Entry 7SK9 (electron microscopy, 3.70 A resolution); this record covers chains A and F of the 3 polymer chains in the assembly.

Chain A:
Molecule: Atypical chemokine receptor 3
From: Homo sapiens
Reference sequence: P25106 (ACKR3_HUMAN); residue numbers follow UniProt; this construct covers 2-362
Chain sequence (393 residues; row label = number of the first residue in the row; numbers below 1 keep their minus sign (Gly-1 is residue -1)):
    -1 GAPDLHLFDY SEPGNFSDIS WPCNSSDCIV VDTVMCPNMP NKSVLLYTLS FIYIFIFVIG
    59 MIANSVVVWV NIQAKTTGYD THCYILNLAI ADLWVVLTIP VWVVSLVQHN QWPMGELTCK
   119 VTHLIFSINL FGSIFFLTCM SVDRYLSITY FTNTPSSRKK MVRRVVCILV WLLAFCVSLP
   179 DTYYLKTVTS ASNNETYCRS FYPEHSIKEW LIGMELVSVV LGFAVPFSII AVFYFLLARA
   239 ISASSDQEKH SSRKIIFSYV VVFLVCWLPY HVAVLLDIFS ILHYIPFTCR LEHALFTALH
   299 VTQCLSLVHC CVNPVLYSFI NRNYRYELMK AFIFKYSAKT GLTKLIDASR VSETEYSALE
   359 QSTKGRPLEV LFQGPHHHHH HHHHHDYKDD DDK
Unresolved in the structure: -1 to 39, 187-194, 330-391
Construct notes: cloning artifact (-1 to 1); expression tag (363-391)
Curated features (UniProtKB/Swiss-Prot):
  - region: Tyr324 to Lys362 (C-terminal cytoplasmic tail)
  - modified residue (Phosphoserine): Ser347, Ser350, Ser355
  - glycosylation (N-linked (GlcNAc...) asparagine): Asn13, Asn22, Asn39
Cystine bridges: Cys117-Cys196
Small-molecule neighbours: GJ9 ((1R)-4-[7-(3-carboxypropoxy)-6-methylquinolin-8-yl]-1-{[2-(4-hydroxypiperidin-1-yl)-1,3-thiazol-4-yl]methyl}-1,4-diazepan-1-ium): Tyr51, Trp100, Ser103, Leu104, Asn108, His121, Phe124, Ser125, Leu128, Phe129, Ile132, Ser216, Gly220, Trp265, Tyr268, His269, His298, Gln301, Ser304, Leu305
Reported in the primary citation:
  - binding site for GJ9: His269
  - conformationally variable residues (helix shift, side-chain flip): His121, Met212 to Leu219, Gln301
  - mutagenesis - W100A, F124A, D179A, R197A, E213A, D275A, Y315A: decreased signaling (citing earlier work)
  - mutagenesis - Y268A, Q301A: decreased signaling
  - specificity-determining residues: Ser216, Leu305 (proposed by the authors, not directly observed)
  - mutagenesis - Y268A, Q301A: increased signaling (constitutive activity)
  - mutagenesis - Y257L: decreased signaling in response to constitutive

Chain F:
Molecule: CID24 Fab heavy chain
From: Homo sapiens
Notes: antibody fragment or engineered binder
Chain sequence (238 residues; each row starts with the number of its first residue):
     1 EISEVQLVES GGGLVQPGGS LRLSCAASGF NISSSSIHWV RQAPGKGLEW VASISPSYGY
    61 TSYADSVKGR FTISADTSKN TAYLQMNSLR AEDTAVYYCA RVSYWDWTWG WSKYEGMDYW
   121 GQGTLVTVSS ASTKGPSVFP LAPSSKSTSG GTAALGCLVK DYFPEPVTVS WNSGALTSGV
   181 HTFPAVLQSS GLYSLSSVVT VPSSSLGTQT YICNVNHKPS NTKVDKKVEP KSCDKTHT
Unresolved in the structure: 1-4, 147-150, 231-238
Cystine bridges: Cys25-Cys99, Cys157-Cys213

How chain A and chain F interact:
Contacting residue pairs - 54 pairs, chain A then chain F:
  Val68(A) - Trp111(F)  hydrophobic
  Asn69(A) - Trp111(F)
  Gly76(A) - Tyr114(F)
  Tyr77(A) - Ser112(F)
  Tyr77(A) - Lys113(F)
  Tyr77(A) - Tyr114(F)
  Asp78(A) - Ser112(F)  hydrogen bond (backbone-backbone)
  Asp78(A) - Tyr114(F)
  Thr79(A) - Trp111(F)
  His80(A) - Trp109(F)
  His80(A) - Gly110(F)
  Ile83(A) - Trp109(F)  hydrophobic
  Ile83(A) - Gly110(F)
  Met138(A) - Trp109(F)  hydrophobic
  Asp141(A) - Trp109(F)  hydrogen bond
  Arg142(A) - Asp106(F)  salt bridge
  Arg142(A) - Trp109(F)
  Tyr143(A) - Tyr58(F)
  Ser145(A) - Tyr104(F)  hydrogen bond
  Ser145(A) - Trp109(F)
  Ile146(A) - Ser33(F)
  Ile146(A) - Tyr104(F)  hydrophobic
  Thr147(A) - Ser55(F)  hydrogen bond (backbone-side chain)
  Thr147(A) - Ser57(F)  hydrogen bond (backbone-side chain)
  Thr147(A) - Tyr58(F)
  Tyr148(A) - Tyr58(F)  hydrophobic
  Thr150(A) - Ser36(F)
  Thr150(A) - Ser55(F)  hydrogen bond
  Asn151(A) - Ser36(F)
  Asn151(A) - Ser53(F)  hydrogen bond
  Asn151(A) - Ile54(F)
  Asn151(A) - Ser55(F)
  Asn151(A) - Tyr60(F)  hydrogen bond (side chain-backbone)
  Thr152(A) - Tyr60(F)
  Ser154(A) - Tyr114(F)
  Lys158(A) - Tyr114(F)
  Ile239(A) - Asp106(F)
  Ser242(A) - Asn31(F)
  Asp244(A) - Trp105(F)
  Gln245(A) - Tyr104(F)  hydrogen bond (side chain-backbone)
  Gln245(A) - Trp105(F)
  Gln245(A) - Asp106(F)  hydrogen bond (side chain-backbone)
  His248(A) - Trp107(F)
  Ser249(A) - Trp107(F)  hydrogen bond (side chain-backbone)
  Ser316(A) - Trp111(F)
  Asn319(A) - Trp107(F)
  Asn319(A) - Thr108(F)
  Asn319(A) - Gly110(F)
  Asn319(A) - Trp111(F)
  Arg320(A) - Trp107(F)
  Asn321(A) - Trp107(F)
  Asn321(A) - Thr108(F)
  Asn321(A) - Trp111(F)
  Tyr322(A) - Trp111(F)  hydrophobic
Other interface residues (no listed pair), chain A (37 interface residues in all): Val65, Pro153, Leu235, Ala241, Ser243
Other interface residues (no listed pair), chain F (24 interface residues in all): Gly29, Phe30, Ser34, His38

Summary:
Chain A and chain F form an interface of 37 and 24 residues respectively; the contacts include 11 hydrogen
bonds and 1 salt bridge. Among the polar pairs are Arg142(A)-Asp106(F), Asp141(A)-Trp109(F) and
Ser145(A)-Tyr104(F). The paper reports a binding site for GJ9 at His269(A); W100A, F124A and D179A of chain A,
among others, reduce signaling; 10 substitutions were tested in all.
Here chain A is Atypical chemokine receptor 3 and chain F is CID24 Fab heavy chain, both from Homo sapiens.
Entry 7SK9 (Cryo-EM structure of human ACKR3 in complex with a small molecule partial agonist CCX662, and an
...) was determined by electron microscopy, deposited together with 7SK3, 7SK4, 7SK5, 7SK6, 7SK7 and 7SK8.
